7BKB - chains E and D of the 24 polymer chains in the assembly; structure by electron microscopy, 3.50 A resolution.

# Chain E
Name: Formate dehydrogenase, beta subunit (F420)
Organism: Methanospirillum hungatei JF-1
Notes: EC 1.2.99.-
UniProt: Q2FME3 (Q2FME3_METHJ); numbering as in UniProt (aligned over 1-414)
Chain sequence (414 residues; row label = number of the first residue in the row):
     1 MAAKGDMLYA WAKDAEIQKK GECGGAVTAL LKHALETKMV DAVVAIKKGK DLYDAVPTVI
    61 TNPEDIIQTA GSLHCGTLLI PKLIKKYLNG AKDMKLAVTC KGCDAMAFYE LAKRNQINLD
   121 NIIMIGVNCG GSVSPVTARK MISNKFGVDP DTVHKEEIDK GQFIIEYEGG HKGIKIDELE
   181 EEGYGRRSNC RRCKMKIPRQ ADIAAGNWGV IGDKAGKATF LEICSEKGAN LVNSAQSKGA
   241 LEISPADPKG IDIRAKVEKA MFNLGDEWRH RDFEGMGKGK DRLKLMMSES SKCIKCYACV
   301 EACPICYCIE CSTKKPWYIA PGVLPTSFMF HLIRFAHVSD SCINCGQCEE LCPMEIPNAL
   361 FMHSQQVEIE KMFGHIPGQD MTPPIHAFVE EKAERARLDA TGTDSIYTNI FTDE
Not modelled in the structure: 1, 413-414
Bound ions: 4Fe-4S cluster Fe site 1: Cys103, Cys129, Cys190, Cys193; 4Fe-4S cluster Fe site 2: Cys293, Cys296, Cys299, Cys352; 4Fe-4S cluster Fe site 3: Cys303, Cys342, Cys345, Cys348; 4Fe-4S cluster Fe site 4: Cys306, Cys308, Cys311, His337
Ligand contacts:
  - FAD (flavin-adenine dinucleotide): Gly21, Glu22, Cys23, Gly24, Gly25, Ala26, Val27, Thr28, Leu31, Ala45, Ile46, Thr69, Ala70, Gly71, Ser72, Leu73, His74, Gly76, Leu78, Thr99, Lys101, Asp104, Val127, Asn128, Cys129, Gly130, Gly131, Ser132, Ile158, Ala205, Gly206, Asn207, Trp208, Thr219
  - 4Fe-4S cluster (SF4), molecule 1: Lys101, Gly102, Cys103, Cys129, Gly130, Gly131, Ser132, Arg187, Asn189, Cys190, Cys193, Met195, Lys196, Asn344
  - 4Fe-4S cluster (SF4), molecule 2: Cys293, Ile294, Lys295, Cys296, Tyr297, Ala298, Cys299, Phe330, His331, Leu351, Cys352, Pro353, Met354, Ile356, Asn358
  - 4Fe-4S cluster (SF4), molecule 3: Val300, Ile305, Cys306, Tyr307, Cys308, Cys311, Ser312, Ile333, Arg334, His337
  - 4Fe-4S cluster (SF4), molecule 4: Cys303, Pro304, Ile305, Arg334, Val338, Cys342, Ile343, Asn344, Cys345, Gly346, Gln347, Cys348, Ala359, Met362

# Chain D
Name: Formate dehydrogenase
Organism: Methanospirillum hungatei JF-1
Notes: EC 1.17.1.9
UniProt: Q2FRK1 (Q2FRK1_METHJ); residues 1-686 here = UniProt positions 1-686
Chain sequence (686 residues; numbered 1 to 686; the number before each row is that of its first residue):
     1 MSENSEIMKY VATTCPYCGV GCTLNLVVSN GKVVGVEPNQ RSPINEGKLC PKGVTCWEHI
    61 HSPDRLTTPL IKKDGKFIEA SWDEALDLVA KNLKVIYDKH GPKGLGFQTS CRTVNEDCYI
   121 FQKFARVGFK TNNVDNCARI CHGPSVAGLS LSFGSGAATN GFEDALNADL ILIWGSNAVE
   181 AHPLAGRRIA QAKKKGIQII AVDPRYTMTA RLADTYVRFN PSTHIALANS MMYWIIKEGL
   241 EDKKFIQDRV NGFEDLKKTV ENYADAEAIH GVPLDVVKDI AFRYAKAKNA VIIYCLGITE
   301 LTTGTDNVRS MGNLALLTGN VGREGVGVNP LRGQNNVQGA CDMGAYPNVY SGYQKCEVAE
   361 NRAKMEKAWS VTNLPDWYGA TLTEQINQCG DEIKGMYILG LNPVVTYPSS NHVKAQLEKL
   421 DFLVVQDIFF TETCQYADVI LPGACFAEKD GTFTSGERRI NRVRKAVNPP GQAKEDIHII
   481 SELAAKMGFK GFELPTAKDV WDDMRAVTPS MFGATYEKLE RPEGICWPCP TEEHPGTPIL
   541 HREKFATADG KGNLFGIDYR PPAEVADAEY PFTLMTGRLI FHYHSRTQTD RAADLHREVP
   601 ESYAQINIED ARRLGIKNNE YIKLKSRRGE TTTLARVTDE VAPGVVYMTM HFADGVNNLT
   661 NTVLDPMSKM PELKHCAISI EKVGGN
Not modelled in the structure: 1-4, 296-304, 563-686
Bound ions: 4Fe-4S cluster Fe: Cys15, Cys18, Cys22, Cys50
Ligand contacts: 4Fe-4S cluster (SF4): Cys15, Tyr17, Cys18, Val20, Gly21, Cys22, Leu49, Cys50, Lys52, Gly53, Pro183, Leu184

# Interface between chain E and chain D
Contacting residue pairs - 51 pairs, chain E then chain D:
  Lys50(E) with Arg464(D); Glu520(D), hydrogen bond (side chain-backbone); Pro522(D)
  Asp51(E) with Arg41(D), salt bridge; Arg521(D), salt bridge
  Tyr53(E) with Arg41(D)
  Asp54(E) with Asn39(D); Arg41(D)
  Val56(E) with Tyr10(D), hydrophobic
  Pro57(E) with Tyr10(D)
  Val59(E) with Ile7(D); Met8(D), hydrophobic
  Leu83(E) with Met8(D), hydrophobic; Tyr10(D); Glu37(D)
  Tyr87(E) with Val27(D); Val34(D); Gly35(D); Glu37(D), hydrogen bond
  Leu88(E) with Ile7(D), hydrophobic
  Pro135(E) with Gln40(D)
  Val136(E) with Arg41(D); Ser42(D); Glu46(D)
  Arg139(E) with Arg41(D); Glu523(D), salt bridge
  Ser291(E) with Met208(D)
  Lys292(E) with Met208(D); Leu212(D)
  Cys293(E) with Met208(D)
  Ile294(E) with Val179(D), hydrophobic; Pro183(D), hydrophobic; Met208(D), hydrophobic
  Lys295(E) with Pro51(D)
  Cys296(E) with Leu49(D); Pro51(D), hydrophobic
  Leu324(E) with Met208(D), hydrophobic
  Glu350(E) with Gln40(D); Lys48(D), hydrogen bond (backbone-side chain)
  Leu351(E) with Pro38(D), hydrophobic; Gly47(D); Lys48(D)
  Cys352(E) with Lys48(D), hydrogen bond (backbone-side chain)
  Pro353(E) with Leu49(D); Leu184(D), hydrophobic; Arg187(D)
  Met354(E) with Val179(D), hydrophobic; Pro183(D)
  Glu355(E) with Lys48(D), salt bridge; Arg187(D), salt bridge; Gln191(D)
Also at the interface, not in a pair above, chain E (32 interface residues in all): Thr77, Lys86, Lys140, Asp151, Pro325, Glu349
Also at the interface, not in a pair above, chain D (37 interface residues in all): Val36, Pro43, Cys50, Val54, Glu163, Glu180, Ala190, Arg211

# Overview
32 residues of chain E and 37 residues of chain D are in contact, with 4 hydrogen bonds and 5 salt bridges.
Polar contacts include Asp51(E)-Arg41(D), Asp51(E)-Arg521(D) and Arg139(E)-Glu523(D). Bound to chain E: 4
copies of 4Fe-4S cluster and flavin-adenine dinucleotide.
Chain E is Formate dehydrogenase, beta subunit (F420) and chain D is Formate dehydrogenase, both from
Methanospirillum hungatei JF-1; the structure, Formate dehydrogenase - heterodisulfide reductase -
formylmethanofuran dehydrogenase complex from Methanospirillum hungatei (hexameric, composite structure), was
determined by electron microscopy (same publication as 7BKC, 7BKD and 7BKE).
